PDB entry 7BOE | electron microscopy, 2.90 A resolution | chains A and P of the 21 polymer chains in the assembly

== Chain A ==
Molecule: 16S rRNA
From: Escherichia coli (strain K12)
Sequence (1542 nucleotides; row label = number of the first residue in the row):
     1 AAAUUGAAGAGUUUGAUCAUGGCUCAGAUUGAACGCUGGCGGCAGGCCUA
    51 ACACAUGCAAGUCGAACGGUAACAGGAAGAAGCUUGCUUCUUUGCUGACG
   101 AGUGGCGGACGGGUGAGUAAUGUCUGGGAAACUGCCUGAUGGAGGGGGAU
   151 AACUACUGGAAACGGUAGCUAAUACCGCAUAACGUCGCAAGACCAAAGAG
   201 GGGGACCUUCGGGCCUCUUGCCAUCGGAUGUGCCCAGAUGGGAUUAGCUA
   251 GUAGGUGGGGUAACGGCUCACCUAGGCGACGAUCCCUAGCUGGUCUGAGA
   301 GGAUGACCAGCCACACUGGAACUGAGACACGGUCCAGACUCCUACGGGAG
   351 GCAGCAGUGGGGAAUAUUGCACAAUGGGCGCAAGCCUGAUGCAGCCAUGC
   401 CGCGUGUAUGAAGAAGGCCUUCGGGUUGUAAAGUACUUUCAGCGGGGAGG
   451 AAGGGAGUAAAGUUAAUACCUUUGCUCAUUGACGUUACCCGCAGAAGAAG
   501 CACCGGCUAACUCCGUGCCAGCAGCCXCGGUAAUACGGAGGGUGCAAGCG
   551 UUAAUCGGAAUUACUGGGCGUAAAGCGCACGCAGGCGGUUUGUUAAGUCA
   601 GAUGUGAAAUCCCCGGGCUCAACCUGGGAACUGCAUCUGAUACUGGCAAG
   651 CUUGAGUCUCGUAGAGGGGGGUAGAAUUCCAGGUGUAGCGGUGAAAUGCG
   701 UAGAGAUCUGGAGGAAUACCGGUGGCGAAGGCGGCCCCCUGGACGAAGAC
   751 UGACGCUCAGGUGCGAAAGCGUGGGGAGCAAACAGGAUUAGAUACCCUGG
   801 UAGUCCACGCCGUAAACGAUGUCGACUUGGAGGUUGUGCCCUUGAGGCGU
   851 GGCUUCCGGAGCUAACGCGUUAAGUCGACCGCCUGGGGAGUACGGCCGCA
   901 AGGUUAAAACUCAAAUGAAUUGACGGGGGCCCGCACAAGCGGUGGAGCAU
   951 GUGGUUUAAUUCGAUGXAACGCGAAGAACCUUACCUGGUCUUGACAUCCA
  1001 CGGAAGUUUUCAGAGAUGAGAAUGUGCCUUCGGGAACCGUGAGACAGGUG
  1051 CUGCAUGGCUGUCGUCAGCUCGUGUUGUGAAAUGUUGGGUUAAGUCCCGC
  1101 AACGAGCGCAACCCUUAUCCUUUGUUGCCAGCGGUCCGGCCGGGAACUCA
  1151 AAGGAGACUGCCAGUGAUAAACUGGAGGAAGGUGGGGAUGACGUCAAGUC
  1201 AUCAUGGCCCUUACGACCAGGGCUACACACGUGCUACAAUGGCGCAUACA
  1251 AAGAGAAGCGACCUCGCGAGAGCAAGCGGACCUCAUAAAGUGCGUCGUAG
  1301 UCCGGAUUGGAGUCUGCAACUCGACUCCAUGAAGUCGGAAUCGCUAGUAA
  1351 UCGUGGAUCAGAAUGCCACGGUGAAUACGUUCCCGGGCCUUGUACACACC
  1401 GCCCGUXACACCAUGGGAGUGGGUUGCAAAAGAAGUAGGUAGCUUAACCU
  1451 UCGGGAGGGCGCUUACCACUUUGUGAUUCAUGACUGGGGUGAAGUCGUAA
  1501 CAAGGUAACCGUAGGGGAACCUGCGGUUGGAUCACCUCCUUA
Unresolved in the structure: 1535-1542
Covalently attached groups: covalent link G791-UR3_1498
Modified positions: PSU (pseudouridine-5'-monophosphate) at position 516, G7M (N7-methyl-guanosine-5'-monophosphate) at position 527, 2MG (2N-methylguanosine-5'-monophosphate) at position 966, 5MC (5-methylcytidine-5'-monophosphate) at position 967, 2MG (2N-methylguanosine-5'-monophosphate) at position 1207, 4OC (4n,o2'-methylcytidine-5'-monophosphate) at position 1402, 5MC (5-methylcytidine-5'-monophosphate) at position 1407, UR3 (3-methyluridine-5'-monophoshate) at position 1498, 2MG (2N-methylguanosine-5'-monophosphate) at position 1516, MA6 (6N-dimethyladenosine-5'-monophoshate) at position 1518, MA6 (6N-dimethyladenosine-5'-monophoshate) at position 1519
Metal / ion sites: Mg2+ site 1 near G21 (its only coordinating residue here); Mg2+ site 2 near A53 (its only coordinating residue here); Mg2+ site 3: A59, U387; Mg2+ site 4 near G100 (its only coordinating residue here); Mg2+ site 5: A109, G331; Mg2+ site 6: A116, G117, G289; Mg2+ site 7: G145, A197; Mg2+ site 8 near A171 (its only coordinating residue here); Mg2+ site 9: A174, C175; Mg2+ site 10: U180, A195; Mg2+ site 11: G299, G558; Mg2+ site 12 near A306 (its only coordinating residue here); 57 more Mg2+ sites not listed

== Chain P ==
Name: 30S ribosomal protein S16
From: Escherichia coli (strain K12)
Reference sequence: P0A7T3 (RS16_ECOLI); numbering as in UniProt (aligned over 1-82)
Sequence (82 residues; numbered 1 to 82; the number before each row is that of its first residue):
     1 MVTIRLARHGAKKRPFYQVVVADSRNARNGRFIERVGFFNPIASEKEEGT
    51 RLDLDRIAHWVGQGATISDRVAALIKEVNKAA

== How chain A and chain P interact ==
Pairs across the interface (77; chain A residue first):
  C43(A) - Lys12(P)  salt bridge to the phosphate
  A44(A) - Lys12(P)  phosphate contact
  C110(A) - Arg25(P)  hydrogen bond to the sugar
  G111(A) - Arg25(P)  sugar contact
  G134(A) - Met1(P)  base contact
  G134(A) - Arg25(P)  hydrogen bond to the base
  C135(A) - Met1(P)  hydrogen bond to the base
  C136(A) - Met1(P)  sugar contact
  C136(A) - Gly64(P)  hydrogen bond to the sugar
  C136(A) - Thr66(P)  sugar contact
  U137(A) - Gly62(P)  sugar contact
  U137(A) - Gly64(P)  sugar contact
  G227(A) - Gln63(P)  hydrogen bond to the base
  A228(A) - Val2(P)  sugar contact
  A228(A) - Trp60(P)  sugar contact
  A228(A) - Gln63(P)  sugar contact
  U229(A) - Val2(P)  sugar contact
  U229(A) - Asp23(P)  sugar contact
  U229(A) - Ile33(P)  sugar contact
  U229(A) - Trp60(P)  phosphate contact
  G230(A) - Asp23(P)  sugar contact
  G230(A) - Arg25(P)  hydrogen bond to the sugar
  G230(A) - Arg31(P)  salt bridge to the phosphate
  U231(A) - Arg31(P)  salt bridge to the phosphate
  A309(A) - Asn29(P)  sugar contact
  A309(A) - Gly30(P)  phosphate contact
  A309(A) - Arg31(P)  phosphate contact
  G310(A) - Gly30(P)  phosphate contact
  G310(A) - Arg31(P)  hydrogen bond to the phosphate
  C311(A) - Arg31(P)  salt bridge to the phosphate
  A374(A) - Tyr17(P)  hydrogen bond to the sugar
  A374(A) - Arg70(P)  hydrogen bond to the phosphate
  U375(A) - Leu6(P)  hydrogen bond to the sugar
  U375(A) - Tyr17(P)  sugar contact
  U375(A) - Arg28(P)  hydrogen bond to the base
  U375(A) - Arg70(P)  salt bridge to the phosphate
  G376(A) - Arg5(P)  hydrogen bond to the sugar
  G376(A) - Leu6(P)  hydrogen bond to the phosphate
  G376(A) - Arg28(P)  sugar contact
  G376(A) - Ser68(P)  hydrogen bond to the phosphate
  G377(A) - Thr3(P)  phosphate contact
  G377(A) - Arg5(P)  sugar contact
  G377(A) - Ser24(P)  sugar contact
  U390(A) - Arg28(P)  hydrogen bond to the phosphate
  G391(A) - Arg8(P)  hydrogen bond to the phosphate
  G391(A) - Arg28(P)  salt bridge to the phosphate
  C392(A) - Arg8(P)  salt bridge to the phosphate
  C392(A) - Lys12(P)  phosphate contact
  C392(A) - Lys13(P)  hydrogen bond to the phosphate
  A393(A) - Lys12(P)  salt bridge to the phosphate
  A393(A) - Lys13(P)  salt bridge to the phosphate
  G449(A) - Ile42(P)  sugar contact
  G450(A) - Pro15(P)  sugar contact
  A451(A) - Arg70(P)  salt bridge to the phosphate
  A452(A) - Arg70(P)  base contact
  A452(A) - Ala73(P)  sugar contact
  C483(A) - Lys13(P)  hydrogen bond to the sugar
  A608(A) - Phe32(P)  sugar contact
  G616(A) - Glu47(P)  hydrogen bond to the sugar
  G617(A) - Arg14(P)  hydrogen bond to the base
  G617(A) - Ser44(P)  hydrogen bond to the phosphate
  G617(A) - Lys46(P)  salt bridge to the phosphate
  G617(A) - Glu47(P)  sugar contact
  C618(A) - Arg14(P)  hydrogen bond to the sugar
  C618(A) - Ser44(P)  phosphate contact
  C623(A) - Ala11(P)  sugar contact
  C624(A) - Gly10(P)  phosphate contact
  C624(A) - Ala11(P)  sugar contact
  U625(A) - His9(P)  phosphate contact
  U625(A) - Gly10(P)  phosphate contact
  U625(A) - Phe16(P)  phosphate contact
  G626(A) - Gln18(P)  hydrogen bond to the phosphate
  G626(A) - Arg35(P)  salt bridge to the phosphate
  G626(A) - Phe38(P)  sugar contact
  G626(A) - Arg51(P)  hydrogen bond to the sugar
  G627(A) - Arg35(P)  salt bridge to the phosphate
  G627(A) - Arg51(P)  sugar contact
Also at the interface, not in a pair above, chain A (41 interface residues in all): G112, G378, G453
Also at the interface, not in a pair above, chain P (44 interface residues in all): Ala7, Asn26, Ala27, Pro41

== In short ==
Chain A and chain P form an interface of 41 and 44 residues respectively; the contacts include 24 hydrogen
bonds and 13 salt bridges. Polar pairs include G134(A)-Arg25(P), C135(A)-Met1(P) and G227(A)-Gln63(P). The
Mg2+ site 3 is built by A59(A) and U387(A).
Here chain A is 16S rRNA and chain P is 30S ribosomal protein S16, both from Escherichia coli (strain K12).
Entry 7BOE (Bacterial 30S ribosomal subunit assembly complex state M (Consensus refinement)) was determined by
electron microscopy together with 7AF3, 7AF5, 7AF8, 7AFA, 7AFD, 7AFH and 17 further entries from the same
study.
